8JFH - chains A and C of the 6 polymer chains in the assembly; structure by X-ray diffraction, 1.80 A resolution.

[Chain A (and C)]
Protein: 3-oxoacyl-[acyl-carrier-protein] reductase
From: Helicobacter pylori
Notes: EC 1.1.1.100; chain C of this document is another copy of the same molecule, construct and numbering; everything in this record applies to it too
Reference sequence: G2M827 (G2M827_HELPX); residue numbers follow UniProt; this construct covers 1-247
Chain sequence (248 residues; row label = number of the first residue in the row; numbering starts at 0):
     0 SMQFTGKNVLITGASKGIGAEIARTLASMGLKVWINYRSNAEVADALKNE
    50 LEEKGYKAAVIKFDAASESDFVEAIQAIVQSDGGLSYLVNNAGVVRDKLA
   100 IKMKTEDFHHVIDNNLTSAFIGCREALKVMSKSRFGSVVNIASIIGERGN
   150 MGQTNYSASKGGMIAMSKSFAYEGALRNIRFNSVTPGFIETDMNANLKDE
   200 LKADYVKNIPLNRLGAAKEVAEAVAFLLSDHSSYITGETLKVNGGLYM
Disordered / not traced: 191-201 (chain C: 191-200)
Sequence notes: expression tag (0)
Small-molecule neighbours: NADP (NAP; NADP nicotinamide-adenine-dinucleotide phosphate): Gly12, Ser14, Lys15, Asn35, Arg37, Ser38, Phe62, Asp63, Ala64, Ala65, Asn90, Ala91, Gly92, Val93, Asn113

[Interface between chain A and chain C]
Pairs across the interface (81):
  Glu67(A) - Thr104(C)  hydrogen bond
  Leu98(A) - Glu172(C)
  Ala99(A) - Arg123(C)
  Ala99(A) - Phe169(C)  hydrophobic
  Ala99(A) - Glu172(C)  hydrogen bond (backbone-side chain)
  Ile100(A) - Arg123(C)
  Ile100(A) - Leu126(C)  hydrophobic
  Ile100(A) - Lys127(C)
  Met102(A) - Phe119(C)
  Met102(A) - Arg123(C)  hydrogen bond (backbone-side chain)
  Lys103(A) - Glu67(C)
  Thr104(A) - Glu67(C)  hydrogen bond
  Thr104(A) - Ile120(C)
  Thr104(A) - Arg123(C)
  Phe107(A) - Leu115(C)
  Phe107(A) - Phe119(C)  hydrophobic
  Phe107(A) - Met165(C)  hydrophobic
  His108(A) - Thr116(C)  hydrogen bond
  Ile111(A) - Ile111(C)  hydrophobic
  Asp112(A) - His108(C)  salt bridge
  Asp112(A) - Asp112(C)
  Thr116(A) - Phe107(C)
  Thr116(A) - His108(C)
  Phe119(A) - Met102(C)  hydrophobic
  Phe119(A) - Thr104(C)
  Phe119(A) - Phe107(C)  hydrophobic
  Phe119(A) - Thr153(C)
  Ile120(A) - Thr104(C)
  Arg123(A) - Ala99(C)
  Arg123(A) - Ile100(C)
  Arg123(A) - Met102(C)  hydrogen bond (side chain-backbone)
  Arg123(A) - Thr104(C)
  Leu126(A) - Ile100(C)  hydrophobic
  Lys127(A) - Ile100(C)
  Gly145(A) - Ala164(C)
  Glu146(A) - Lys167(C)  hydrogen bond (backbone-side chain)
  Arg147(A) - Lys167(C)
  Arg147(A) - Tyr171(C)  hydrogen bond (backbone-side chain)
  Gly148(A) - Ser168(C)
  Gly148(A) - Tyr171(C)
  Asn149(A) - Ser168(C)  hydrogen bond (backbone-side chain)
  Asn149(A) - Tyr171(C)
  Met150(A) - Tyr171(C)
  Met150(A) - Glu172(C)
  Gly151(A) - Glu172(C)  hydrogen bond (backbone-side chain)
  Gln152(A) - Ser168(C)
  Gln152(A) - Glu172(C)
  Thr153(A) - Phe119(C)
  Thr153(A) - Met165(C)
  Thr153(A) - Ser168(C)
  Thr153(A) - Phe169(C)
  Thr153(A) - Glu172(C)
  Ser156(A) - Ala164(C)
  Ser156(A) - Met165(C)
  Ser156(A) - Ser168(C)  hydrogen bond
  Ala157(A) - Gly161(C)
  Ala157(A) - Met165(C)  hydrophobic
  Gly160(A) - Gly160(C)
  Gly160(A) - Gly161(C)
  Gly160(A) - Ala164(C)
  Gly161(A) - Ala157(C)
  Gly161(A) - Gly160(C)
  Gly161(A) - Gly161(C)
  Ala164(A) - Ser156(C)  hydrogen bond (backbone-side chain)
  Ala164(A) - Gly160(C)
  Met165(A) - Phe107(C)  hydrophobic
  Met165(A) - Thr153(C)
  Met165(A) - Ser156(C)
  Met165(A) - Ala157(C)  hydrophobic
  Ser168(A) - Gln152(C)  hydrogen bond (side chain-backbone)
  Ser168(A) - Thr153(C)
  Ser168(A) - Ser156(C)  hydrogen bond
  Phe169(A) - Ala99(C)  hydrophobic
  Phe169(A) - Thr153(C)
  Tyr171(A) - Asn149(C)
  Tyr171(A) - Met150(C)
  Glu172(A) - Leu98(C)
  Glu172(A) - Ala99(C)  hydrogen bond (side chain-backbone)
  Glu172(A) - Met150(C)
  Glu172(A) - Gly151(C)  hydrogen bond (side chain-backbone)
  Glu172(A) - Gln152(C)
Interface residues without a listed pair, chain A (38 interface residues in all): Lys97, Leu115
Interface residues without a listed pair, chain C (35 interface residues in all): Lys97, Lys103

[Overview]
The interface between chain A and chain C involves 38 residues on one side and 35 on the other; the contacts
include 16 hydrogen bonds and 1 salt bridge. Among the polar pairs are Asp112(A)-His108(C), Glu67(A)-Thr104(C)
and Ala99(A)-Glu172(C). Chain A binds NADP.
Both chains are 3-oxoacyl-[acyl-carrier-protein] reductase (Helicobacter pylori). Entry 8JFH (Crystal
structure of 3-oxoacyl-ACP reductase FabG in complex with NADP+ and 3-keto-octanoyl-ACP from Helicobacter
pylori in ...) was determined by X-ray diffraction (same publication as 8JFG, 8JFI and 8JFN).
